PDB entry 7Y1C | electron microscopy, 3.13 A resolution | chains X and f of the 8 polymer chains in the assembly

# Chain X
Name: phage tail tubular protein A
Organism: Klebsiella phage Kp9
Sequence (192 residues; each row starts with the number of its first residue):
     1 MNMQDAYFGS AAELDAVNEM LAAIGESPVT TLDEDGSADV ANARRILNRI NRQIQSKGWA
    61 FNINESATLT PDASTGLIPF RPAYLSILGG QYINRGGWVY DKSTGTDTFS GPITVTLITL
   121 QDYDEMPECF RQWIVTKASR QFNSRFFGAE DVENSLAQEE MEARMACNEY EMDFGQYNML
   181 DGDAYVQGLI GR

# Chain f
Name: phage type I tail fiber
Organism: Klebsiella phage Kp9
Sequence (777 residues; numbered 1 to 777; the number before each row is that of its first residue):
     1 MDQDIKTVIQ YPVGTTEFDI PFDYLSRKFV RVSLVSDDNR RLLSNITEYR YVSKTRVKLL
    61 VATTGFDRVE IRRFTSASER IVDFSDGSVL RANDLNVSQL QSAHIAEEAR DAALLAMPED
   121 DAGNLDARNR KIVRLAPGEA GTDAINKNQL DTTLGEAGGI LSEVKDLQKD MEDYLQNWGD
   181 DTTAIRGVLW VYNQGSAVGG ETSFVITKEG PVLAVPYIEI NGSRQYRGWH YEYDLGSKTI
   241 TLAKPLSAGD LVVCTTAETT LPLADSLAGP TGASQIGTAN GLNVQIALDN LRSGVNVLDF
   301 MTFAERAAVL NYTGTNDNSE AFRKAFATGS RQIIVPPGRY HVKDVEIPSK VKLFGTYSYK
   361 PYNVTSDASF GTDGTIIRKV AGADNMFLWN TACAAEGVMF DGRDRTSPAI QSKSGGKISV
   421 GFFKCGFYRF DRVGNRRGAY IGCSFQFCNF NQNNIGIYNT VDGNHIGCTI NANKSHGVML
   481 ETGANSNTFT NCRNEWNEGD NWNFYGATSI QVINELCDRA FGYGFRISNS SVTLINVNIR
   541 RSARTAASGA ASAQIYFESS TLKMIGVNSS VGGDDTGGSI TEPSPDYFFR MAGTSEGRLE
   601 ISDSRLTGYT VGLISGTARP SVIRVINSPG WEDTINEGVA RISGGRPYIG TMPTATGPAN
   661 VSPAVLGLSC GGVNTYDNDM FDIHLTIRNT NNGGHNGAIL TVLLYREGGA ARATIVRVDS
   721 RSNAVGEGDV NSTSADPQQV YQVSVEVTSN DASTFNLLVS TKSDNSASYR FRAKVKP
Unresolved in the structure: 157-777

# Interface between chain X and chain f
Pairs across the interface (21; chain X residue first):
  Met1(X) with Ile81(f), hydrophobic; Asn93(f); Val97(f), hydrophobic
  Met3(X) with Lys54(f); Asn93(f)
  Gln4(X) with Arg27(f), hydrogen bond (backbone-side chain); Lys54(f)
  Asp5(X) with Tyr24(f); Leu25(f); Ser26(f); Arg27(f), salt bridge
  Ala6(X) with Tyr24(f); Leu25(f); Lys54(f)
  Tyr7(X) with Asp23(f); Tyr24(f), hydrogen bond (backbone-backbone); Lys54(f); Thr55(f)
  Phe8(X) with Asp23(f); Leu25(f), hydrophobic; Leu100(f), hydrophobic
Interface residues without a listed pair, chain X (8 interface residues in all): Gly9

# In short
8 residues of chain X and 11 residues of chain f are in contact, with 2 hydrogen bonds and 1 salt bridge.
Among the polar pairs are Asp5(X)-Arg27(f), Gln4(X)-Arg27(f) and Tyr7(X)-Tyr24(f).
Here chain X is phage tail tubular protein A and chain f is phage type I tail fiber, both from Klebsiella
phage Kp9. Entry 7Y1C (CryoEM structure of Klebsiella phage Kp9 tail complex applied with C6 symmetry) was
determined by electron microscopy.
